9B3J - chains C and E of the 27 polymer chains in the assembly; structure by electron microscopy, 2.73 A resolution.

[Chain C]
Protein: ATP synthase subunit alpha
Source organism: Artemia franciscana
Amino-acid sequence (551 residues; numbered -40 to 510; the number before each row is that of its first residue; numbers below 1 keep their minus sign (Met-40 is residue -40)):
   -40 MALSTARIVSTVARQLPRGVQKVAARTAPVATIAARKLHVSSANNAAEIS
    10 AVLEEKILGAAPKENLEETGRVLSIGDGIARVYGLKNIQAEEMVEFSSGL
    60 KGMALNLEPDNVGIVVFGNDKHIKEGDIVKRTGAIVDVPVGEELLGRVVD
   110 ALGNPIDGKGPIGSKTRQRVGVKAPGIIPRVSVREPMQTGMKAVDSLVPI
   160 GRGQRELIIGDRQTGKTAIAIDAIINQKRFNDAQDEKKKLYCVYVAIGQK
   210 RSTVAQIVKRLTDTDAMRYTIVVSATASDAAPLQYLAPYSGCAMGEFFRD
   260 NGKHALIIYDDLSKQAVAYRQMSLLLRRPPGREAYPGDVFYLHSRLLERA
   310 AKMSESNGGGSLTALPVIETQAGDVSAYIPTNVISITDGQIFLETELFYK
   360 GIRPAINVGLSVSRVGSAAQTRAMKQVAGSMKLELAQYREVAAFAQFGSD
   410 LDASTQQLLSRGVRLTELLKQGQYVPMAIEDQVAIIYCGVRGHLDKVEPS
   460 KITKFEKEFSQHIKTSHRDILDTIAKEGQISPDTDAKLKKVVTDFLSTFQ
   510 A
Not modelled in the structure: -40 to 7, 509-510
Ion coordination: Mg2+: Thr176 (together with ATP)
Small-molecule neighbours: ATP (adenosine-5'-triphosphate): Asp170, Arg171, Gln172, Thr173, Gly174, Lys175, Thr176, Ala177, Phe357, Arg362, Pro363, Gln430, Gly431, Gln432

[Chain E]
Protein: ATP synthase subunit beta
Source organism: Artemia franciscana
Amino-acid sequence (524 residues; numbered -43 to 480; the number before each row is that of its first residue; numbers below 1 keep their minus sign (Met-43 is residue -43)):
   -43 MLGAVGRASLKVLTASKPSIELTKAVPAALSSRSVHAGQVDSAAAAAKAQ
     7 AAANTSNGQITAVIGAVVDVQFEDQLPPILNALEVQGRSPRLILEVAQHL
    57 GENTVRTIAMDGTEGLVRGQNVLDTGAPIKIPVGPETLGRIMNVIGEPID
   107 ERGPIVTDKFAAIHADAPEFVEMSVQQEILVTGIKVVDLLAPYAKGGKIG
   157 LFGGAGVGKTVLIMELINNVAKAHGGYSVFAGVGERTREGNDLYHEMIES
   207 GVISLKDKTSKVALVYGQMNEPPGARARVALTGLTVAEYFRDQEGQDVLL
   257 FIDNIFRFTQAGSEVSALLGRIPSAVGYQPTLATDMGTMQERITTTKKGS
   307 ITSVQAIYVPADDLTDPAPATTFAHLDATTVLSRAIAELGIYPAVDPLDS
   357 TSRILDPNIIGEEHYNIARGVQKILQDYKSLQDIIAILGMDELSEEDKLI
   407 VSRARKIQRFLSQPFQVAEVFTGHAGKLVPIKDTIKGFKMILNGELDHLP
   457 EVAFYMVGPIEEVVAKAEKIAESQ
Not modelled in the structure: -43 to 11, 316-329

[Interface between chain C and chain E]
Pairs across the interface (46):
  Ser33(C) - His55(E)
  Ile34(C) - Ile35(E)
  Ile34(C) - His55(E)
  Asp36(C) - Arg277(E)  salt bridge
  Asp36(C) - Thr290(E)
  Lys80(C) - Asp122(E)  salt bridge
  Glu84(C) - Leu32(E)
  Glu84(C) - His55(E)  salt bridge
  Ile115(C) - Phe126(E)
  Ile115(C) - Val127(E)
  Arg171(C) - Ala330(E)  hydrogen bond (side chain-backbone)
  Gln172(C) - Leu332(E)  hydrogen bond (side chain-backbone)
  Gly207(C) - Thr287(E)
  Lys209(C) - Glu297(E)
  Lys209(C) - His331(E)
  Lys209(C) - Asp333(E)  salt bridge
  Arg210(C) - Pro124(E)  hydrogen bond (side chain-backbone)
  Arg210(C) - Glu125(E)  salt bridge
  Arg210(C) - Phe126(E)
  Arg210(C) - Met129(E)
  Arg210(C) - Glu297(E)  hydrogen bond (backbone-side chain)
  Ser211(C) - Met129(E)
  Ala214(C) - Phe126(E)
  Gln215(C) - Val131(E)
  Gln215(C) - Gln133(E)
  Arg219(C) - Asn364(E)
  Ala236(C) - Ala289(E)  hydrogen bond (backbone-backbone)
  Ala236(C) - Gly293(E)
  Ala236(C) - Glu297(E)
  Ser237(C) - Ala123(E)
  Ser237(C) - Ala289(E)
  Ser237(C) - Glu297(E)
  Asp238(C) - Ala289(E)
  Ala240(C) - Leu288(E)  hydrophobic
  Lys273(C) - Thr287(E)
  Val276(C) - Gln285(E)
  Val276(C) - Thr287(E)
  Val276(C) - Leu288(E)  hydrophobic
  Ala277(C) - Leu288(E)  hydrophobic
  Arg279(C) - Val282(E)
  Arg279(C) - Gln285(E)  hydrogen bond
  Gln280(C) - Leu288(E)
  Leu283(C) - Pro279(E)
  Arg286(C) - Arg277(E)
  Ala293(C) - Val282(E)  hydrophobic
  Gln432(C) - Asp362(E)
Other interface residues (no listed pair), chain C (41 interface residues in all): Leu32, Gly35, Asn78, Val107, Asp116, Gly117, Gln208, Val213, Val217, Lys218, Gln243, Leu284, Glu292
Other interface residues (no listed pair), chain E (37 interface residues in all): Gly57, Asn59, His120, Ala121, Ile278, Pro286, Asp291, Thr300, Arg359

[Summary]
Chain C and chain E form an interface of 41 and 37 residues respectively; the contacts include 6 hydrogen
bonds and 5 salt bridges. Polar contacts include Asp36(C)-Arg277(E), Lys80(C)-Asp122(E) and Glu84(C)-His55(E).
Bound to chain C: ATP.
Chain C is ATP synthase subunit alpha and chain E is ATP synthase subunit beta, both from Artemia franciscana;
the structure, Artemia franciscana ATP synthase state 2 (composite structure), pH 8.0, was determined by
electron microscopy (same publication as 9B0X and 9BPG).
